Entry 6PK7 (electron microscopy, 3.10 A resolution); this record covers chains A and D of the 4 polymer chains in the assembly.

[Chain A (and D)]
Molecule: CTP synthase 2
Source organism: Homo sapiens
Notes: EC 6.3.4.2; chain D of this document is another copy of the same molecule, construct and numbering; everything in this record applies to it too
UniProt: Q9NRF8 (PYRG2_HUMAN); numbering as in UniProt (aligned over 1-586)
Sequence (586 residues; row label = number of the first residue in the row):
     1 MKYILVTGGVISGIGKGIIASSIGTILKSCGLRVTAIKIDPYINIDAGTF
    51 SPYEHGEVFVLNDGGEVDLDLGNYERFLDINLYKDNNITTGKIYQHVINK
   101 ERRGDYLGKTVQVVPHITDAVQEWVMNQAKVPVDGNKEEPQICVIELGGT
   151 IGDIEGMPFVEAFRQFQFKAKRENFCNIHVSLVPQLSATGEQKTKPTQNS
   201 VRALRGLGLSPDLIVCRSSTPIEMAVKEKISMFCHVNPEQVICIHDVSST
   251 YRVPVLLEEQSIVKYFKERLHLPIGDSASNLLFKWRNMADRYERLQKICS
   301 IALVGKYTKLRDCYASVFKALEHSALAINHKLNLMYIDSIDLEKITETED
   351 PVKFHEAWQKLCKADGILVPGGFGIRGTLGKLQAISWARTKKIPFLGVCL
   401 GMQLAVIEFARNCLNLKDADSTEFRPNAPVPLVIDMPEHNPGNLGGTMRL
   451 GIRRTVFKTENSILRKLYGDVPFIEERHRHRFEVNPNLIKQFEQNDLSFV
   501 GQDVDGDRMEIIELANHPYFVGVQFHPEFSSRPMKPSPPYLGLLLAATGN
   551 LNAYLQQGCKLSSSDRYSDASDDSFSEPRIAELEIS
Unresolved in the structure: 558-586
Residues lining bound ligands:
  - ADP (adenosine-5'-diphosphate): Ser12, Gly13, Ile14, Gly15, Lys16, Gly17, Ile18, Ser21, Asp70, Asn73, Phe77, Glu146, Asp312, Lys319
  - CTP (cytidine-5'-triphosphate), molecule 1: Ser12, Thr150, Asp153, Ile154, Glu155
  - CTP, molecule 2: Gln112, Val113, Val114
  - CTP, molecule 3: Lys193, Thr194, Lys195, Gln198, Lys229, Phe233
UniProt features mapped onto this chain:
  - active site (For GATase activity): Cys399, His526, Glu528
  - modified residue (Phosphoserine): Ser568, Ser571, Ser574
What the authors report for this chain:
  - conformationally variable residues (helix shift, loop rearrangement): Pro52, Val58, Met224 to Cys234
  - binding site for CTP: Phe233
  - self-association interface (contacts with another copy of this molecule): Glu161, Arg164, His235
  - mutagenesis - H355A: unchanged catalytic activity
  - catalytic residues: Cys399 (citing earlier work)

[Interface between chain A and chain D]
Contacting residue pairs - 22 pairs, chain A then chain D:
  Val10(A) - Lys195(D)
  Val10(A) - Pro196(D)  hydrophobic
  Ile11(A) - Leu186(D)  hydrophobic
  Ile11(A) - Lys193(D)
  Ile11(A) - Pro196(D)
  Gly13(A) - Lys193(D)  hydrogen bond (backbone-side chain)
  Thr150(A) - Lys195(D)
  Asp153(A) - Lys195(D)  salt bridge
  Leu182(A) - Pro184(D)  hydrophobic
  Pro184(A) - Leu182(D)  hydrophobic
  Leu186(A) - Ile11(D)  hydrophobic
  Leu186(A) - Arg217(D)
  Thr189(A) - Arg311(D)
  Lys193(A) - Ile11(D)
  Lys193(A) - Gly13(D)  hydrogen bond (side chain-backbone)
  Lys195(A) - Val10(D)
  Lys195(A) - Thr150(D)
  Lys195(A) - Asp153(D)  salt bridge
  Pro196(A) - Val10(D)  hydrophobic
  Pro196(A) - Ile11(D)
  Arg217(A) - Leu186(D)
  Arg311(A) - Thr189(D)
Interface residues without a listed pair, chain A (20 interface residues in all): Ser12, Ile14, Ile151, Ser187, Asn199, Asp246
Interface residues without a listed pair, chain D (20 interface residues in all): Ser12, Ile14, Ile151, Ser187, Asn199, Asp246

[In short]
Chain A and chain D each contribute 20 residues to their interface, with 2 hydrogen bonds and 2 salt bridges.
Among the polar pairs are Asp153(A)-Lys195(D) and Gly13(A)-Lys193(D). Ligands of chain A: ADP and 3 copies of
CTP. From the paper: the catalytic residue Cys399(A); H355A of chain A leaves catalytic activity unchanged.
Both chains are CTP synthase 2 (Homo sapiens). Entry 6PK7 (cryoEM structure of the product-bound human CTP
synthase 2 filament) was determined by electron microscopy together with 6PK4 from the same study.
